Entry 8PV0 (X-ray diffraction, 2.43 A resolution); this record covers chains A and B.

[Chain A (and B)]
Molecule: Tropomyosin
Source organism: Schizosaccharomyces pombe
Notes: chain B of this document is another copy of the same molecule, construct and numbering; everything in this record applies to it too
Reference sequence: Q02088 (TPM_SCHPO); numbering as in UniProt (aligned over 1-161)
Chain sequence (161 residues; each row starts with the number of its first residue):
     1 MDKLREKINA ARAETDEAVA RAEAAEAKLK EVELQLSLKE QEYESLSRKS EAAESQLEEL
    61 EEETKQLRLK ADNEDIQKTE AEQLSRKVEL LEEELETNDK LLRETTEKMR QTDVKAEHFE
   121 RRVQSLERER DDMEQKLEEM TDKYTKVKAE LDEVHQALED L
Modified / non-standard residues: Mse1, Mse109, Mse133, Mse140 (selenomethionine; parent Met)
From the paper describing this entry:
  - self-association interface (contacts with another copy of this molecule): Thr15
  - mutagenesis - D2A, A11L/R12K/A13L, E129K (3-fold): decreased binding to actin (citing earlier work)
  - mutagenesis - A18T: decreased stability (proposed by the authors, not directly observed)

[Chain A / chain B interface]
Pairs across the interface - 156 pairs, chain A then chain B:
  Glu14(A) with Thr15(B); Val19(B)
  Thr15(A) with Thr15(B), hydrogen bond
  Ala18(A) with Ala18(B); Val19(B); Ala22(B)
  Val19(A) with Ala18(B), hydrophobic; Arg21(B)
  Arg21(A) with Glu26(B), salt bridge
  Ala22(A) with Arg21(B); Ala22(B), hydrophobic
  Ala25(A) with Ala25(B), hydrophobic; Glu26(B)
  Glu26(A) with Arg21(B), salt bridge; Ala25(B)
  Lys28(A) with Leu29(B); Glu33(B), salt bridge
  Leu29(A) with Lys28(B); Leu29(B); Val32(B), hydrophobic
  Val32(A) with Leu29(B), hydrophobic; Val32(B), hydrophobic; Leu36(B), hydrophobic
  Glu33(A) with Val32(B)
  Leu36(A) with Gln35(B); Leu36(B), hydrophobic
  Lys39(A) with Lys39(B); Tyr43(B)
  Glu40(A) with Lys39(B)
  Glu42(A) with Tyr43(B)
  Tyr43(A) with Glu42(B); Tyr43(B), hydrophobic; Leu46(B), hydrophobic
  Leu46(A) with Tyr43(B), hydrophobic; Leu46(B), hydrophobic; Ser47(B)
  Ser47(A) with Leu46(B)
  Lys49(A) with Ser50(B), hydrogen bond
  Gln56(A) with Leu57(B)
  Leu57(A) with Gln56(B); Leu57(B), hydrophobic; Leu60(B)
  Leu60(A) with Leu57(B), hydrophobic; Leu60(B), hydrophobic; Glu61(B)
  Glu61(A) with Leu60(B)
  Glu63(A) with Thr64(B), hydrogen bond
  Thr64(A) with Glu63(B); Thr64(B); Leu67(B)
  Leu67(A) with Thr64(B); Leu67(B), hydrophobic; Arg68(B); Ala71(B)
  Arg68(A) with Glu63(B), salt bridge; Leu67(B)
  Lys70(A) with Ala71(B); Glu74(B), salt bridge
  Ala71(A) with Leu67(B); Lys70(B), hydrogen bond (backbone-side chain)
  Asn73(A) with Glu74(B)
  Glu74(A) with Lys70(B), salt bridge; Asn73(B), hydrogen bond; Glu74(B); Gln77(B)
  Asp75(A) with Lys70(B), salt bridge
  Gln77(A) with Gln77(B); Lys78(B); Ala81(B)
  Lys78(A) with Gln77(B)
  Ala81(A) with Gln77(B); Leu84(B)
  Leu84(A) with Ala81(B); Leu84(B), hydrophobic; Ser85(B); Val88(B)
  Ser85(A) with Leu84(B)
  Lys87(A) with Val88(B)
  Val88(A) with Lys87(B); Val88(B), hydrophobic; Leu91(B)
  Leu91(A) with Val88(B); Leu91(B), hydrophobic; Glu92(B); Leu95(B), hydrophobic
  Glu92(A) with Lys87(B), salt bridge; Leu91(B)
  Glu94(A) with Leu95(B)
  Leu95(A) with Glu94(B); Leu95(B), hydrophobic
  Asn98(A) with Leu95(B); Asn98(B)
  Asp99(A) with Asn98(B), hydrogen bond
  Leu101(A) with Leu102(B), hydrophobic
  Leu102(A) with Asn98(B); Leu102(B), hydrophobic; Thr105(B)
  Thr105(A) with Leu102(B); Thr105(B); Thr106(B)
  Thr106(A) with Thr105(B)
  Mse109(A) with Thr105(B); Mse109(B)
  Thr112(A) with Mse109(B); Thr112(B); Asp113(B)
  Asp113(A) with Thr112(B)
  Lys115(A) with Asp113(B); Ala116(B); Glu120(B), salt bridge
  Ala116(A) with Thr112(B); Ala116(B), hydrophobic
  Phe119(A) with Phe119(B), hydrophobic; Glu120(B)
  Glu120(A) with Phe119(B)
  Arg122(A) with Val123(B); Glu127(B), salt bridge
  Val123(A) with Phe119(B); Arg122(B); Val123(B), hydrophobic; Leu126(B)
  Leu126(A) with Val123(B); Leu126(B), hydrophobic; Arg130(B)
  Glu127(A) with Arg122(B), salt bridge; Leu126(B)
  Glu129(A) with Arg130(B), salt bridge
  Arg130(A) with Arg122(B); Leu126(B); Glu129(B), salt bridge; Mse133(B)
  Mse133(A) with Arg130(B); Mse133(B), hydrophobic; Glu134(B)
  Glu134(A) with Mse133(B)
  Lys136(A) with Leu137(B)
  Leu137(A) with Leu137(B), hydrophobic
  Mse140(A) with Thr141(B); Tyr144(B), hydrophobic
  Thr141(A) with Mse140(B)
  Lys143(A) with Tyr144(B)
  Tyr144(A) with Lys143(B); Tyr144(B); Val147(B), hydrophobic
  Val147(A) with Tyr144(B), hydrophobic; Val147(B); Lys148(B); Leu151(B), hydrophobic
  Lys148(A) with Val147(B)
  Glu150(A) with Leu151(B)
  Leu151(A) with Val147(B), hydrophobic; Glu150(B); Leu151(B); Val154(B), hydrophobic
  Val154(A) with Val154(B), hydrophobic; Leu158(B), hydrophobic
Interface residues without a listed pair, chain A (82 interface residues in all): Ala11, Glu23, Gln35, Ser50, Ala53, Lys108
Interface residues without a listed pair, chain B (77 interface residues in all): Glu14, Glu40, Ala53, Leu101, Lys108, Lys136

[Summary]
82 residues of chain A face 77 of chain B across their interface, with 6 hydrogen bonds and 13 salt bridges.
Polar pairs include Arg21(A)-Glu26(B), Lys28(A)-Glu33(B) and Arg68(A)-Glu63(B). The paper reports that D2A,
A11L/R12K/A13L and E129K of chain A reduce binding to actin; a self-association interface involving Thr15(A).
Both chains are Tropomyosin (Schizosaccharomyces pombe). Entry 8PV0 (Crystal structure of tropomyosin (Cdc8)
cables, Conformers 2 and 3) was determined by X-ray diffraction together with 9FF9 and 8PUZ from the same
study.
